2Q9E - chain A; structure by X-ray diffraction, 2.10 A resolution.

== Chain A ==
Name: Lysozyme
From: Enterobacteria phage T4
Notes: EC 3.2.1.17
UniProt: P00720 (LYS_BPT4); numbering as in UniProt (aligned over 1-164)
Sequence (164 residues; each row starts with the number of its first residue):
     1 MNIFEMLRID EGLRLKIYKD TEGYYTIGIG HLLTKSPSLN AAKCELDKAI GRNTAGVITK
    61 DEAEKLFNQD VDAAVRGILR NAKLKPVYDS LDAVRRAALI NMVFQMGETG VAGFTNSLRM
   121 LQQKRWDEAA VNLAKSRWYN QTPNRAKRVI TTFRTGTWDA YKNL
Differences from the reference sequence: modified residue (44); engineered mutation Thr54 (Cys in P00720), Ala55 (Asn in P00720), Ala97 (Cys in P00720)
Swiss-Prot annotation at these positions:
  - active site (Proton donor/acceptor): Glu11, Asp20
  - binding site (substrate): Leu32, Phe104, Ser117, Asn132
  - mutagenesis: Glu11 (E11A/F/H/M/N: Complete loss of enzymatic activity; E11N: Loss of 84% of enzymatic activity; E11Q: Complete loss of activity), Asp20 (D20A/N/S/T: Complete loss of enzymatic activity; D20C: Nearly no effet on specific enzymatic activity; D20E/Q: Loss of 99% of enzymatic activity), Thr26 (T26E: Complete loss of activity at neutral pH; covalently bound substrate; T26H: Facilitates transglycosylation more effectively than hydrolysis; covalently bound substrate), Gly30 (G30A: Almost complete loss of enzymatic activity; G30F: Almost complete loss of enzymatic activity. The enzyme is destabilized by 1.5 kcal/mol), Ser117 (S117F: 10-fold decrease in enzymatic activity; S117I: 500-fold decrease in enzymatic activity; S117V: 50-fold decrease in enzymatic activity), Asn132 (N132I: 5-fold decrease in enzymatic activity; N132M/F: 2-fold decrease in enzymatic activity)
Covalent attachments: compound MTN linked to Cys44
Ligand contacts:
  - 2-hydroxyethyl disulfide (HED): Asn40, Lys43, Asp47, Asn53, Thr54, Ala55, Gly56
  - MTN (S-[(1-oxyl-2,2,5,5-tetramethyl-2,5-dihydro-1H-pyrrol-3-yl)methyl] methanesulfonothioate): Glu45, Asp47, Lys48

== Overview ==
Chain A binds 2-hydroxyethyl disulfide. Compound MTN is covalently linked to Cys44. Curated annotation
(UniProt) lists active-site residues Glu11 and Asp20, 4 substrate-binding residues and 6 mutagenesis sites.
Chain A is Lysozyme (Enterobacteria phage T4); the structure, Structure of spin-labeled T4 lysozyme mutant
S44R1, was determined by X-ray diffraction together with 2Q9D from the same study.
